Entry 5WJL (X-ray diffraction, 3.15 A resolution); this record covers chains A and B of the 3 polymer chains in the assembly.

# Chain A
Molecule: HLA class I histocompatibility antigen, A-11 alpha chain
From: Homo sapiens
UniProt: P13746 (1A11_HUMAN), isoform P13746-2; residues 1-274 here correspond to UniProt positions 25-298 (UniProt number = residue number + 24)
Sequence (274 residues; each row starts with the number of its first residue):
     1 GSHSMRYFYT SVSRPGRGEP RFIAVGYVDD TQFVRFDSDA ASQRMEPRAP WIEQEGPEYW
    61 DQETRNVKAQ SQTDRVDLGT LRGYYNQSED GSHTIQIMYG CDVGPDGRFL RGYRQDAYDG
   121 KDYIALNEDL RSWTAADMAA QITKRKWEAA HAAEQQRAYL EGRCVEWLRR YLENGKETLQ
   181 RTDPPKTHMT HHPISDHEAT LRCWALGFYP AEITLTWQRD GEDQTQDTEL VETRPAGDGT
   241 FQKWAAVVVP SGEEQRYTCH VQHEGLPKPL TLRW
Cystine bridges: Cys-101/Cys-164, Cys-203/Cys-259
From the paper describing this entry:
  - mutagenesis - R65A, K68A: decreased binding to D13
  - mutagenesis - Q72A: increased binding to D13

# Chain B
Molecule: Beta-2-microglobulin
From: Homo sapiens
UniProt: P61769 (B2MG_HUMAN); residues 1-99 here correspond to UniProt positions 21-119 (UniProt number = residue number + 20)
Sequence (100 residues; numbered 0 to 99; the number before each row is that of its first residue; numbering starts at 0):
     0 MIQRTPKIQV YSRHPAENGK SNFLNCYVSG FHPSDIEVDL LKNGERIEKV EHSDLSFSKD
    60 WSFYLLYYTE FTPTEKDEYA CRVNHVTLSQ PKIVKWDRDM
Cystine bridges: Cys-25/Cys-80
Construct notes: initiating methionine (0)
UniProt features mapped onto this chain:
  - modified residue: Gln-2 (Pyrrolidone carboxylic acid)
  - glycosylation: Ile-1 (N-linked (Glc) (glycation) isoleucine), Lys-19 (N-linked (Glc) (glycation) lysine), Lys-41 (N-linked (Glc) (glycation) lysine), Lys-48 (N-linked (Glc) (glycation) lysine), Lys-58 (N-linked (Glc) (glycation) lysine), Lys-91 (N-linked (Glc) (glycation) lysine), Lys-94 (N-linked (Glc) (glycation) lysine)

# How chain A and chain B interact
Contacting residue pairs - 59 pairs, chain A then chain B:
  Arg-6(A) with Lys-58(B)
  Phe-8(A) with Ser-55(B); Phe-56(B), hydrophobic
  Tyr-9(A) with Phe-56(B)
  Thr-10(A) with Phe-56(B); Phe-62(B)
  Val-12(A) with Ser-33(B)
  Ile-23(A) with Leu-54(B)
  Val-25(A) with Asp-53(B); Leu-54(B); Ser-55(B)
  Tyr-27(A) with Ser-55(B), hydrogen bond; Tyr-63(B), hydrogen bond
  Gln-32(A) with Asp-53(B), hydrogen bond
  Arg-35(A) with Asp-53(B), salt bridge
  Arg-48(A) with Asp-53(B), salt bridge
  Thr-94(A) with Phe-62(B)
  Gln-96(A) with His-31(B), hydrogen bond; Phe-56(B); Trp-60(B), hydrogen bond (side chain-backbone); Phe-62(B)
  Ile-97(A) with Phe-56(B)
  Met-98(A) with Lys-58(B); Trp-60(B), hydrophobic
  Tyr-113(A) with Lys-58(B)
  Gln-115(A) with Trp-60(B)
  Asp-116(A) with Trp-60(B)
  Ala-117(A) with Trp-60(B)
  Asp-119(A) with Ile-1(B); His-31(B)
  Gly-120(A) with Arg-3(B); His-31(B), hydrogen bond (backbone-side chain); Trp-60(B)
  Lys-121(A) with Ile-1(B)
  Asp-122(A) with Trp-60(B), hydrogen bond
  His-192(A) with Asp-98(B)
  Arg-202(A) with Asp-98(B); Met-99(B)
  Trp-204(A) with Asp-98(B); Met-99(B)
  Val-231(A) with Gln-8(B)
  Glu-232(A) with Lys-6(B), salt bridge; Gln-8(B); Tyr-26(B); Ser-28(B), hydrogen bond
  Arg-234(A) with Gln-8(B), hydrogen bond; Tyr-10(B); Met-99(B), hydrogen bond (side chain-backbone)
  Pro-235(A) with Tyr-10(B), hydrogen bond (backbone-side chain); Tyr-26(B)
  Ala-236(A) with Arg-12(B), hydrogen bond (backbone-side chain); Asn-24(B), hydrogen bond (backbone-side chain)
  Gly-237(A) with Arg-12(B), hydrogen bond (backbone-side chain); Leu-65(B)
  Asp-238(A) with Arg-12(B), salt bridge
  Gln-242(A) with Tyr-10(B); Ser-11(B), hydrogen bond (side chain-backbone); Arg-12(B)
  Trp-244(A) with Met-99(B), hydrogen bond (side chain-backbone)
Also at the interface, not in a pair above, chain A (36 interface residues in all): Glu-229
Also at the interface, not in a pair above, chain B (25 interface residues in all): Met-0, His-13

# Overview
36 residues of chain A and 25 residues of chain B are in contact; the contacts include 16 hydrogen bonds and 4
salt bridges. Among the polar pairs are Arg-35(A)/Asp-53(B), Arg-48(A)/Asp-53(B) and Glu-232(A)/Lys-6(B). The
paper reports that R65A and K68A of chain A reduce binding to D13; Q72A of chain A increases binding to D13.
Chain A is HLA class I histocompatibility antigen, A-11 alpha chain and chain B is Beta-2-microglobulin, both
from Homo sapiens; the structure, Crystal Structure of HLA-A*11:01 with GTS1 peptide, was determined by X-ray
diffraction, deposited together with 5WJN, 5WKF and 5WKH.
